PDB entry 4IHJ | X-ray diffraction, 2.00 A resolution | chains A and F of the 6 polymer chains in the assembly

== Chain A ==
Protein: Tubulin alpha-1B chain
From: Bos taurus
Reference sequence: P81947 (TBA1B_BOVIN); residue numbers follow UniProt; this construct covers 1-450
Chain sequence (450 residues; each row starts with the number of its first residue):
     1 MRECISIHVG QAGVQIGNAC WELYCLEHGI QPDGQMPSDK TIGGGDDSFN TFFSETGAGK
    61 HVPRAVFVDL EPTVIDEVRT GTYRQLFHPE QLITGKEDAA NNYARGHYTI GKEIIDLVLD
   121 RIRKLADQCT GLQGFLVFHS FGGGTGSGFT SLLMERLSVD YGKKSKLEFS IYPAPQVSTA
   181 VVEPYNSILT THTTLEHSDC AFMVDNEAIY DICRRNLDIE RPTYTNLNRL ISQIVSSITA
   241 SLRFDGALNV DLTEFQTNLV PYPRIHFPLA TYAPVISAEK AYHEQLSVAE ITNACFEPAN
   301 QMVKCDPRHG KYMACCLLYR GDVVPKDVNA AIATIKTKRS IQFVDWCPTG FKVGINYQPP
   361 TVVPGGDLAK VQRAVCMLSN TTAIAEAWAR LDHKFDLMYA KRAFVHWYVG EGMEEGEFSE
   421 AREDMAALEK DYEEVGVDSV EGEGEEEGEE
Disordered / not traced: 440-447
Metal / ion sites: Ca2+: D39, T41, G44, E55
Ligand contacts: GTP (guanosine-5'-triphosphate): V9, G10, Q11, A12, Q15, I16, D69, D98, A99, A100, N101, S140, G142, G143, G144, T145, G146, I171, P173, V177, S178, T179, E183, N206, Y224, L227, N228, I231
What the authors report for this chain:
  - conformationally variable residues (order/disorder transition): S439 to E447

== Chain F ==
Protein: Tubulin tyrosine ligase, ttl
From: Gallus gallus
Reference sequence: E1BQ43 (E1BQ43_CHICK); residues 1-378 here = UniProt positions 1-378
Chain sequence (384 residues; numbered 1 to 384; the number before each row is that of its first residue):
     1 MYTFVVRDEN SSVYAEVSRL LLATGQWKRL RKDNPRFNLM LGERNRLPFG RLGHEPGLVQ
    61 LVNYYRGADK LCRKASLVKL IKTSPELSES CTWFPESYVI YPTNLKTPVA PAQNGIRHLI
   121 NNTRTDEREV FLAAYNRRRE GREGNVWIAK SSAGAKGEGI LISSEASELL DFIDEQGQVH
   181 VIQKYLEKPL LLEPGHRKFD IRSWVLVDHL YNIYLYREGV LRTSSEPYNS ANFQDKTCHL
   241 TNHCIQKEYS KNYGRYEEGN EMFFEEFNQY LMDALNTTLE NSILLQIKHI IRSCLMCIEP
   301 AISTKHLHYQ SFQLFGFDFM VDEELKVWLI EVNGAPACAQ KLYAELCQGI VDVAISSVFP
   361 LADTGQKTSQ PTSIFIKLHH HHHH
Disordered / not traced: 103-124, 153-159, 176-178, 363-370
Differences from the reference sequence: expression tag (379-384)
Metal / ion sites: Mg2+ site 1: D318, E331 (together with ADP); Mg2+ site 2: E331, N333 (together with ADP)
Ligand contacts: ADP (adenosine-5'-diphosphate): K74, P95, I148, K150, I160, Q183, K184, Y185, L186, K198, D200, H239, L240, T241, N242, D318, M320, I330, E331
What the authors report for this chain:
  - mutagenesis - R36E, R51A, R51A/H54A, H54A, R66E, S152E: decreased catalytic activity
  - mutagenesis - E331Q: abolished catalytic activity (citing earlier work)
  - mutagenesis - S76E: unchanged catalytic activity
  - post-translational modification sites: S76, S152 (citing earlier work)
  - Mg2+ coordination: D318, E331

== How chain A and chain F interact ==
Contacting residue pairs - 39 pairs, chain A then chain F:
  Q176(A) - P56(F)
  E207(A) - H54(F)  salt bridge
  E297(A) - H306(F)
  P298(A) - L307(F)  hydrophobic
  K304(A) - H54(F)
  K304(A) - H308(F)
  C305(A) - H308(F)
  D306(A) - R66(F)
  D306(A) - L307(F)
  R308(A) - P300(F)  hydrogen bond (side chain-backbone)
  R308(A) - A301(F)  hydrogen bond (side chain-backbone)
  R308(A) - I302(F)
  R308(A) - S303(F)  hydrogen bond (side chain-backbone)
  H309(A) - R66(F)  hydrogen bond (side chain-backbone)
  H309(A) - G67(F)
  H309(A) - A301(F)  hydrogen bond (side chain-backbone)
  K338(A) - P300(F)
  S340(A) - P300(F)
  S340(A) - A301(F)
  E386(A) - G50(F)
  E386(A) - R66(F)  salt bridge
  R390(A) - G50(F)
  R390(A) - H54(F)  hydrogen bond
  H393(A) - R51(F)
  E433(A) - R46(F)  salt bridge
  G448(A) - R44(F)
  G448(A) - A335(F)
  E449(A) - N10(F)
  E449(A) - S11(F)
  E449(A) - S12(F)  hydrogen bond
  E449(A) - R44(F)  salt bridge
  E449(A) - A335(F)
  E449(A) - A337(F)
  E450(A) - R202(F)  hydrogen bond (backbone-side chain)
  E450(A) - N333(F)
  E450(A) - G334(F)  hydrogen bond (side chain-backbone)
  E450(A) - A335(F)  hydrogen bond (side chain-backbone)
  E450(A) - P336(F)
  E450(A) - A337(F)  hydrogen bond (backbone-backbone)
Also at the interface, not in a pair above, chain F (29 interface residues in all): V13, G53, R222, E299, Y343
Interface features reported in the paper:
  - residue pairs: E207(A)-H54(F) (hydrogen bond), R308(A)-S303(F) (hydrogen bond), H309(A)-R66(F), E386(A)-R66(F) (hydrogen bond), R390(A)-H54(F), H393(A)-R51(F), E433(A)-R46(F) (salt bridge), E449(A)-N10(F) (hydrogen bond), E449(A)-S12(F) (hydrogen bond), E449(A)-R44(F) (hydrogen bond), E450(A)-A335(F) (hydrogen bond), E450(A)-R202(F) (hydrogen bond), P300(F)-R308(A) (hydrogen bond)

== Overview ==
Chain A and chain F form an interface of 18 and 29 residues respectively, with 11 hydrogen bonds and 4 salt
bridges. Polar contacts include E207(A)-H54(F), E386(A)-R66(F) and E433(A)-R46(F). The paper describes
hydrogen bonds between E207(A) and H54(F), R308(A) and S303(F) and E386(A) and R66(F) among others; contacts
between H309(A) and R66(F), R390(A) and H54(F) and H393(A) and R51(F); a salt bridge between E433(A) and
R46(F). The paper reports that R36E, R51A and R51A/H54A of chain F, among others, reduce catalytic activity;
Mg2+ coordination by D318(F) and E331(F); 8 substitutions were tested in all.
Chain A is Tubulin alpha-1B chain (Bos taurus) and chain F is Tubulin tyrosine ligase, ttl (Gallus gallus);
the structure, Crystal structure of tubulin-stathmin-TTL-ADP complex, was determined by X-ray diffraction
(same publication as 4IIJ).
